Entry 3AAD (X-ray diffraction, 3.30 A resolution); this record covers chains A and B of the 3 polymer chains in the assembly.

[Chain A]
Name: Transcription initiation factor TFIID subunit 1
Source organism: Homo sapiens
Notes: EC 2.7.11.1; fragment: Bromodomain
Reference sequence: P21675 (TAF1_HUMAN); numbering as in UniProt (aligned over 1342-1629)
Sequence (292 residues; numbered 1338 to 1629; the number before each row is that of its first residue):
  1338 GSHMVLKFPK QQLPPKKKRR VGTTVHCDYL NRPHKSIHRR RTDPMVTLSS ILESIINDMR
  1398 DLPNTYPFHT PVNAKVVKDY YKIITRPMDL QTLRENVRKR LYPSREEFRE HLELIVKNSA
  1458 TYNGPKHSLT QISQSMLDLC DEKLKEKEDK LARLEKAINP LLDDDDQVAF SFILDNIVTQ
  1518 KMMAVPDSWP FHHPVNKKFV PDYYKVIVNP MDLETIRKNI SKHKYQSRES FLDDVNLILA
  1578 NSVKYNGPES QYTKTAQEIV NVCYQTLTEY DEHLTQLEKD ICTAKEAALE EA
Disordered / not traced: 1338-1352, 1367-1378, 1629
Sequence notes: expression tag (1338-1341)
Disulfides: Cys1364-Cys1619

[Chain B]
Name: Histone chaperone ASF1A
Source organism: Homo sapiens
Reference sequence: Q9Y294 (ASF1A_HUMAN); residue numbers follow UniProt; this construct covers 1-155
Sequence (158 residues; each row starts with the number of its first residue; numbers below 1 keep their minus sign (Gly-2 is residue -2)):
    -2 GSHMAKVQVN NVVVLDNPSP FYNPFQFEIT FECIEDLSED LEWKIIYVGS AESEEYDQVL
    58 DSVLVGPVPA GRHMFVFQAD APNPGLIPDA DAVGVTVVLI TCTYRGQEFI RVGYYVNNEY
   118 TETELRENPP VKPDFSKLQR NILASNPRVT RFHINWED
Disordered / not traced: -2 to 0, 154-155
Sequence notes: expression tag (-2 to 0)
Swiss-Prot annotation at these positions:
  - motif: Ile31 to Asp37 (Required for interaction with HIRA)
  - mutagenesis: Glu36 to Asp37 (Abrogates interaction with HIRA and induction of senescence-associated heterochromatin foci), Asp37 (D37A: Abrogates interaction with CHAF1B and HIRA), Glu49 (E49A: Loss of interaction with TLK2), Asp54 (D54R: Reduces interaction with histone H3), Val62 to Pro64 (Abrogates interaction with HIRA and induction of senescence-associated heterochromatin foci), Asp88 (D88A: Loss of interaction with TLK2. Reduced phosphorylation), Val94 (V94R: Abrogates interaction with histone H3 and histone H4. Loss of interaction with TLK2. Reduced phosphorylation), Arg108 (R108E: Reduces interaction with histone H3)

[How chain A and chain B interact]
Contacting residue pairs - 25 pairs, chain A then chain B:
  Lys1419(A) - Tyr112(B)
  Lys1419(A) - Leu140(B)
  Ile1420(A) - Val92(B)  hydrophobic
  Ile1420(A) - Asn114(B)
  Thr1422(A) - Ser142(B)
  Thr1458(A) - Arg123(B)  hydrogen bond (backbone-side chain)
  Tyr1459(A) - Arg123(B)  hydrogen bond (backbone-side chain)
  Asn1460(A) - Arg123(B)  hydrogen bond (backbone-side chain)
  Gly1461(A) - Arg123(B)
  Lys1463(A) - Thr120(B)  hydrogen bond
  Lys1463(A) - Glu121(B)
  Lys1463(A) - Glu124(B)  salt bridge
  Trp1526(A) - Asn8(B)
  Trp1526(A) - Val10(B)  hydrophobic
  Asn1533(A) - Pro144(B)
  Lys1535(A) - Val146(B)
  Lys1535(A) - Arg148(B)
  Phe1536(A) - Asn7(B)
  Phe1536(A) - Asn8(B)
  Phe1536(A) - Val9(B)  hydrophobic
  Phe1536(A) - Pro144(B)  hydrophobic
  Phe1536(A) - Arg148(B)  hydrogen bond (backbone-side chain)
  Pro1538(A) - Arg148(B)
  Gln1588(A) - Arg69(B)
  Tyr1589(A) - Arg69(B)
Also at the interface, not in a pair above, chain A (17 interface residues in all): Asp1416, Val1537
Also at the interface, not in a pair above, chain B (20 interface residues in all): Val6, Val109, Tyr111
The authors on this interface:
  - interface residues, chain A: Trp1526(A), Phe1536(A), Tyr1589(A)
  - hot spots on chain A (mutagenesis) - F1509A, W1526A, F1536A, Y1589A, Y1607A, H1610A: decreased binding to Histone chaperone ASF1A (chain B)
  - hot spots on chain B (mutagenesis) - V10A, V92A, V94A, Y112A: decreased binding to Transcription initiation factor TFIID subunit 1 (chain A)

[Overview]
17 residues of chain A face 20 of chain B across their interface, with 5 hydrogen bonds and 1 salt bridge.
Polar contacts include Lys1463(A)-Glu124(B), Thr1458(A)-Arg123(B) and Tyr1459(A)-Arg123(B). From the paper:
F1509A, W1526A and F1536A of chain A, among others, reduce binding to Histone chaperone ASF1A (chain B);
interface residues Trp1526(A), Phe1536(A) and Tyr1589(A); 10 substitutions were tested in all.
Chain A is Transcription initiation factor TFIID subunit 1 and chain B is Histone chaperone ASF1A, both from
Homo sapiens; the structure, Structure of the histone chaperone CIA/ASF1-double bromodomain complex linking
histone modifications and site-specific histone eviction, was determined by X-ray diffraction.
